Entry 6ACN (X-ray diffraction, 2.50 A resolution); this record covers chain A.

[Chain A]
Name: Aconitase
Source organism: Sus scrofa
Notes: EC 4.2.1.3
UniProt: P16276 (ACON_PIG); residues 2-754 here correspond to UniProt positions 29-781 (UniProt number = residue number + 27)
Sequence (754 residues; numbered 1 to 754; the number before each row is that of its first residue):
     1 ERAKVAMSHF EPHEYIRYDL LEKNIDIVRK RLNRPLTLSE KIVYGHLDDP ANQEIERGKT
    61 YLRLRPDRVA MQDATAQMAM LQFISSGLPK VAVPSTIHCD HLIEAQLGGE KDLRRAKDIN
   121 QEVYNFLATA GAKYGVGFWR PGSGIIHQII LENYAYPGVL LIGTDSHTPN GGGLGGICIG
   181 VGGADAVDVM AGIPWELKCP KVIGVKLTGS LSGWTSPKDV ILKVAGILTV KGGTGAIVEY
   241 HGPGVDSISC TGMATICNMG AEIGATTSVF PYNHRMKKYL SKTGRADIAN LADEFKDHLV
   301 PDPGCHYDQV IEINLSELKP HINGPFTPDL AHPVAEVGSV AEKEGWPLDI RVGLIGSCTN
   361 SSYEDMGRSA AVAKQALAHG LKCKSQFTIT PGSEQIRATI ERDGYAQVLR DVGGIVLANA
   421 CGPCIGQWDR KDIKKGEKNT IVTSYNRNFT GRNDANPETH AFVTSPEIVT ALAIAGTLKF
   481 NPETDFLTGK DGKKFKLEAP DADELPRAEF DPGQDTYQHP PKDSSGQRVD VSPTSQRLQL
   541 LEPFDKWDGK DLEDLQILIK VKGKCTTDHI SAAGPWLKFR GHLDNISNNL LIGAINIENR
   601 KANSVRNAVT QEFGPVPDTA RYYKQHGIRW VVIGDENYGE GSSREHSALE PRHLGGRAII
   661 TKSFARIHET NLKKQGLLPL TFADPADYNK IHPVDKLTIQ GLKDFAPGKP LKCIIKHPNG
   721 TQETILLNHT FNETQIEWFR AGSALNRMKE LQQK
Differences from the reference sequence: conflict Ser-647 (Arg674 in P16276)
Modified residues: Glu-1 (pyroglutamic acid; PCA)
Bound ions: 4Fe-4S cluster Fe: Cys-358, Cys-421, Cys-424
Residues lining bound ligands:
  - 4Fe-4S cluster (SF4): His-101, Ile-145, Ile-146, His-147, Asp-165, His-167, Ser-357, Cys-358, Thr-359, Cys-421, Cys-424, Ile-425, Asn-446, Arg-452
  - tricarballylic acid (TRC): Gly-58, Lys-198, Thr-234, Gly-235, Thr-266, Arg-666, Glu-669, Thr-730
UniProt features mapped onto this chain:
  - binding site (substrate): Gln-72, Asp-165 to His-167, Arg-447, Arg-452, Arg-580, Ser-643, Arg-644
  - binding site ([4Fe-4S] cluster): Cys-358, Cys-421, Cys-424
  - modified residue: Lys-4 (N6-succinyllysine), Lys-23 (N6-acetyllysine), Lys-111 (N6-acetyllysine), Lys-117 (N6-acetyllysine), Lys-206 (N6-acetyllysine), Lys-384 (N6-succinyllysine), Lys-490 (N6-acetyllysine), Lys-496 (N6-acetyllysine), Lys-522 (N6-succinyllysine), Ser-532 (Phosphoserine), Lys-546 (N6-acetyllysine), Lys-550 (N6-succinyllysine), Lys-564 (N6-succinyllysine), Lys-578 (N6-acetyllysine), Lys-601 (N6-succinyllysine), Ser-643 (Phosphoserine), Lys-662 (N6-succinyllysine), Lys-696 (N6-acetyllysine), Lys-703 (N6-acetyllysine), Lys-709 (N6-acetyllysine) and 2 more in UniProt

[Summary]
Chain A binds 4Fe-4S cluster and tricarballylic acid. Cys-358, Cys-421 and Cys-424 coordinate a 4Fe-4S cluster
Fe ion. From UniProt: 9 substrate-binding residues and 3 [4Fe-4S] cluster-binding residues.
Chain A is Aconitase (Sus scrofa); the structure, Structure of activated aconitase. formation of the (4FE-4S)
cluster in the crystal, was determined by X-ray diffraction, deposited together with 5ACN.
